PDB entry 7UIA | X-ray diffraction, 2.59 A resolution | chains B and A of the 6 polymer chains in the assembly

== Chain B ==
Molecule: Vhh-G6
Organism: Vicugna pacos
Notes: antibody fragment or engineered binder
Sequence (129 residues; numbered 1 to 129; the number before each row is that of its first residue):
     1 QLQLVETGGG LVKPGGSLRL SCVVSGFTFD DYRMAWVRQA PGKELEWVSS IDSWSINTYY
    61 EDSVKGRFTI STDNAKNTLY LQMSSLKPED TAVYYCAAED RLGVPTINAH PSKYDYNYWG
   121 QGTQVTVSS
Not modelled in the structure: 1
Disulfide bonds: Cys22-Cys96

== Chain A ==
Molecule: Neurotoxin type E
Organism: Clostridium botulinum
UniProtKB: A5H0J8 (A5H0J8_CLOBO); residues 846-1252 here correspond to UniProt positions 27-433 (UniProt number = residue number - 819)
Sequence (407 residues; numbered 846 to 1252; the number before each row is that of its first residue):
   846 RIKSSSVLNM RYKNDKYVDT SGYDSNININ GDVYKYPTNK NQFGIYNDKL SEVNISQNDY
   906 IIYDNKYKNF SISFWVRIPN YDNKIVNVNN EYTIINCMRD NNSGWKVSLN HNEIIWTLQD
   966 NAGINQKLAF NYGNANGISD YINKWIFVTI TNDRLGDSKL YINGNLIDQK SILNLGNIHV
  1026 SDNILFKIVN CSYTRYIGIR YFNIFDKELD ETEIQTLYSN EPNTNILKDF WGNYLLYDKE
  1086 YYLLNVLKPN NFIDRRKDST LSINNIRSTI LLANRLYSGI KVKIQRVNNS STNDNLVRKN
  1146 DQVYINFVAS KTHLFPLYAD TATTNKEKTI KISSSGNRFN QVVVMNSVGN NCTMNFKNNN
  1206 GNNIGLLGFK ADTVVASTWY YTHMRDHTNS NGCFWNFISE EHGWQEK
Not modelled in the structure: 846

== How chain B and chain A interact ==
Residue-residue contacts - 34 pairs, chain B then chain A:
  Glu99(B) with Lys1215(A), salt bridge
  Asp100(B) with Lys1093(A), salt bridge; Ala1216(A)
  Arg101(B) with Asn1234(A), hydrogen bond (backbone-side chain)
  Leu102(B) with Leu1092(A); Lys1093(A); Phe1214(A); Asn1234(A)
  Gly103(B) with Phe1214(A); Asn1234(A), hydrogen bond (backbone-side chain)
  Val104(B) with Phe1214(A), hydrogen bond (backbone-backbone); Lys1215(A), hydrogen bond (backbone-side chain); Ser1222(A); Tyr1225(A)
  Pro105(B) with Trp1224(A)
  Thr106(B) with Glu1172(A); Lys1215(A), hydrogen bond (backbone-side chain)
  Asn108(B) with Asn1170(A), hydrogen bond; Lys1171(A), hydrogen bond (side chain-backbone); Glu1172(A), hydrogen bond
  His110(B) with Asn1170(A)
  Lys113(B) with Asp1103(A), salt bridge
  Tyr114(B) with Arg1101(A), hydrogen bond; Asp1103(A), hydrogen bond; Thr1105(A), hydrogen bond; Lys1215(A); Ala1216(A); Asp1217(A); Thr1218(A)
  Asp115(B) with Asn1170(A), hydrogen bond; Ala1216(A)
  Tyr116(B) with Ala1216(A)
  Asn117(B) with Ala1216(A); Asp1217(A)
Other interface residues (no listed pair), chain A (18 interface residues in all): Thr1233

== Overview ==
The interface between chain B and chain A involves 15 residues on one side and 18 on the other, with 12
hydrogen bonds and 3 salt bridges. Polar pairs include Glu99(B)-Lys1215(A), Asp100(B)-Lys1093(A) and
Lys113(B)-Asp1103(A).
Here chain B is Vhh-G6 (Vicugna pacos) and chain A is Neurotoxin type E (Clostridium botulinum). Entry 7UIA
(Crystal structure of BoNT/E receptor binding domain in complex with SV2 and VHH) was determined by X-ray
diffraction (same publication as 7UIB and 7UIE).
